Entry 7X6C (electron microscopy, 3.15 A resolution); this record covers chains C and D of the 4 polymer chains in the assembly.

# Chain C (and D)
Name: Short transient receptor potential channel 5
Organism: Homo sapiens
Notes: chain D of this document is another copy of the same molecule, construct and numbering; everything in this record applies to it too
UniProt: Q9UL62 (TRPC5_HUMAN); residues 1-765 here = UniProt positions 1-765
Sequence (773 residues; row label = number of the first residue in the row):
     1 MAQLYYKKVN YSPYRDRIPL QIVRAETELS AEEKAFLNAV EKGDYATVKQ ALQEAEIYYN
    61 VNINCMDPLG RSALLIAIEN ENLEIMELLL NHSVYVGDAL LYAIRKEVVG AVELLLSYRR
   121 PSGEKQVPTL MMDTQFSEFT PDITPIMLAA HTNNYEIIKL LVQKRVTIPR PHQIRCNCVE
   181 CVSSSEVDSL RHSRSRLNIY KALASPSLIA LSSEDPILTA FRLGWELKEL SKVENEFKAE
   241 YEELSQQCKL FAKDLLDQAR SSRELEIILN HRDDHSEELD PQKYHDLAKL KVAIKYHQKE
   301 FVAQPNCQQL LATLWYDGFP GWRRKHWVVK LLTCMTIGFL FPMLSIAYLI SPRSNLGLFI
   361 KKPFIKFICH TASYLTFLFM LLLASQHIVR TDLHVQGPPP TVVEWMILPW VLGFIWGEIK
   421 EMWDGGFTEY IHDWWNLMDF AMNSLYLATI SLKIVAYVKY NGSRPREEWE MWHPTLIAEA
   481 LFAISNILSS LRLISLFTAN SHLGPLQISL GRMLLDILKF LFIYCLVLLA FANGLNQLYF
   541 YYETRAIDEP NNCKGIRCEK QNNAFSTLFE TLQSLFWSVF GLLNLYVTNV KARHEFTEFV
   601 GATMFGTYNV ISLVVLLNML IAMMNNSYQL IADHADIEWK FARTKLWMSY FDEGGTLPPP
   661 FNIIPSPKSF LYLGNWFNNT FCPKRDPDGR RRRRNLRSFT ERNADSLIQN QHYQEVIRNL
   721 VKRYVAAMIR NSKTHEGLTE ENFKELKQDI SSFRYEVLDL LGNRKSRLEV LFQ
Disordered / not traced: 1-16, 119-134, 274-285, 666-704, 759-773
Sequence notes: expression tag (766-773)
Disulfide bonds: Cys553-Cys558
Metal / ion sites: Zn2+: His172, Cys176, Cys178, Cys181; Ca2+: Glu418, Asn436, Asp439
Ligand contacts:
  - phosphatidylethanolamine (PTY), molecule 1: Asp433, Trp434, Trp435, Met438, Ala441, Ile484, Ile487, Leu488, Leu491, Ile494, Gln507, Leu510, Gly511, Leu514
  - phosphatidylethanolamine (PTY), molecule 2: Val600, Thr603, Met604, Thr607, Ile611
  - YZY ((2S)-2-(hexadecanoyloxy)-3-hydroxypropyl (9Z)-octadec-9-enoate), molecule 1: Leu491, Ile494, Leu510, Leu514, Leu521, Tyr524, Cys525, Leu528, Phe569, Leu572, Gln573, Phe576, Trp577
  - YZY, molecule 2: Val527, Phe599, Ala602, Thr603, Gly606, Thr607, Val610, Ile611, Val615
Swiss-Prot annotation at these positions:
  - binding site (Zn(2+)): His172, Cys176, Cys178, Cys181
  - binding site (Ca(2+)): Glu418, Glu421, Asn436, Asp439
  - glycosylation: Asn461 (N-linked (GlcNAc...) asparagine)
  - natural variant: Lys34 (deletion: Found in a patient with mental disorder and obesity), Thr134 (T134M: Found in a patient with mental disorder and obesity; uncertain significance), Pro667 (P667T: Found in a patient with severe delayed speech, autism spectrum and Gilles de la Tourette disorders), Tyr672 (Y672H: Found in a patient with mental disorder and obesity; uncertain significance), Leu738 (L738I: Found in a patient with mental disorder and obesity; uncertain significance)
From the paper describing this entry:
  - mutagenesis - K228A, K232A, K299A, R512A, K645A: decreased signaling in response to PIP2

# Interface between chain C and chain D
Pairs across the interface (161; chain C residue first):
  Tyr155(C) with Leu69(D), hydrophobic
  Val162(C) with Leu20(D); Ile22(D), hydrophobic
  Gln163(C) with Ile22(D)
  Arg165(C) with Leu20(D); Gln21(D)
  Val166(C) with Leu20(D)
  Thr167(C) with Arg17(D), hydrogen bond; Ile18(D)
  Ile168(C) with Arg17(D); Ile18(D), hydrogen bond (backbone-backbone); Leu20(D), hydrophobic
  Arg170(C) with Arg17(D); Ile18(D)
  Leu208(C) with Leu20(D), hydrophobic
  Ile209(C) with Arg24(D)
  Ala210(C) with Arg24(D), hydrogen bond (backbone-side chain)
  Leu211(C) with Gln21(D); Ile22(D); Val23(D), hydrogen bond (backbone-backbone)
  Ser212(C) with Leu20(D); Gln21(D); Val23(D)
  Ser213(C) with Val23(D); Arg24(D), hydrogen bond (backbone-side chain)
  Glu214(C) with Val23(D); Arg24(D), hydrogen bond (backbone-side chain)
  Pro216(C) with Arg24(D)
  Ala259(C) with Leu190(D)
  Arg260(C) with Ser137(D), hydrogen bond (side chain-backbone); Glu138(D), hydrogen bond (side chain-backbone); Phe139(D); Thr140(D); Leu190(D); Arg191(D)
  Ser261(C) with Asp188(D), hydrogen bond; Leu190(D); Arg191(D)
  Ser262(C) with Asp188(D), hydrogen bond (backbone-side chain); Leu190(D)
  Pro305(C) with Phe237(D), hydrophobic
  Asn306(C) with Leu190(D); Phe237(D)
  Gln308(C) with Glu236(D)
  Gln309(C) with Ser193(D), hydrogen bond; Glu234(D); Phe237(D)
  Arg323(C) with Val233(D); Glu234(D), salt bridge
  Arg324(C) with Arg175(D); Cys176(D); Asn177(D)
  Leu381(C) with Asn533(D); Gln537(D)
  Leu382(C) with Asn533(D); Leu568(D), hydrophobic
  Ser385(C) with Asn536(D), hydrogen bond; Gln537(D)
  Arg390(C) with Phe540(D)
  Leu393(C) with Tyr541(D), hydrophobic
  Arg466(C) with Tyr541(D); Tyr542(D); His594(D), hydrogen bond (backbone-side chain)
  Glu467(C) with Ala592(D)
  Trp469(C) with His594(D)
  Met471(C) with Glu595(D); Phe596(D)
  Trp472(C) with Phe596(D), hydrophobic
  Leu476(C) with Tyr542(D); His594(D)
  Ile477(C) with Phe596(D), hydrophobic
  Glu479(C) with Tyr541(D)
  Ala480(C) with Leu538(D), hydrophobic; Phe596(D), hydrophobic
  Phe482(C) with Gln537(D)
  Ala483(C) with Gly534(D); Gln537(D); Leu538(D), hydrophobic; Met604(D), hydrophobic
  Ile484(C) with Met604(D), hydrophobic
  Asn486(C) with Asn533(D); Gln537(D), hydrogen bond
  Ile487(C) with Ala530(D); Phe531(D), hydrophobic; Gly534(D); Met604(D), hydrophobic
  Ser490(C) with Leu526(D); Ala530(D); Asn533(D)
  Leu491(C) with Val527(D), hydrophobic; Ala530(D), hydrophobic; Phe531(D), hydrophobic
  Ile494(C) with Leu526(D), hydrophobic
  Phe497(C) with Ile523(D), hydrophobic; Leu526(D), hydrophobic
  His502(C) with Lys519(D)
  Leu506(C) with Lys519(D); Ile523(D), hydrophobic; Met619(D); Met623(D), hydrophobic
  Leu510(C) with Met619(D), hydrophobic
  Met513(C) with Met619(D), hydrophobic
  Ile556(C) with Leu585(D)
  Arg557(C) with Tyr586(D); Thr588(D); Asn589(D); Glu598(D), salt bridge; Ala602(D)
  Cys558(C) with Tyr586(D)
  Glu559(C) with Lys560(D); Tyr586(D)
  Phe569(C) with Phe599(D), hydrophobic
  Phe576(C) with Gly606(D); Val610(D), hydrophobic
  Trp577(C) with Leu585(D), hydrophobic; Ala602(D); Phe605(D), hydrophobic; Gly606(D); Asn609(D)
  Phe580(C) with Asn609(D); Val610(D), hydrophobic
  Leu582(C) with Leu583(D)
  Leu620(C) with Val614(D), hydrophobic
  Ile621(C) with Asn618(D); Ile621(D), hydrophobic
  Met624(C) with Asn618(D); Met619(D)
  Asn625(C) with Ala622(D); Asn625(D)
  Tyr628(C) with Ala622(D); Met623(D); Asn626(D)
  Gln629(C) with Gln629(D), hydrogen bond
  Lys640(C) with Glu236(D), salt bridge
  Arg643(C) with Glu236(D), salt bridge
  Ile717(C) with Arg24(D)
  Arg718(C) with Arg24(D); Ala25(D); Glu26(D), salt bridge
  Lys722(C) with Phe136(D)
  Arg723(C) with Phe136(D)
  Val725(C) with Leu69(D), hydrophobic
  Ala726(C) with Phe136(D), hydrophobic; Glu138(D)
  Arg730(C) with Arg105(D)
  His735(C) with His735(D), hydrogen bond; Glu736(D)
  Thr739(C) with Phe743(D)
  Asn742(C) with Glu740(D), hydrogen bond; Phe743(D)
  Phe743(C) with Phe743(D), hydrophobic
  Glu745(C) with Lys747(D), salt bridge
  Leu746(C) with Phe743(D), hydrophobic; Lys747(D)
  Asp749(C) with Ile750(D); Arg754(D), salt bridge
  Ile750(C) with Ile750(D), hydrophobic
  Phe753(C) with Phe753(D), hydrophobic; Arg754(D); Val757(D), hydrophobic
  Glu756(C) with Leu758(D)
Other interface residues (no listed pair), chain C (104 interface residues in all): Ile146, Lys159, Pro169, Pro171, Leu203, Asp215, Ala384, Gln386, Glu470, Leu493, Leu503, Leu514, Gln573, Leu617, Ala632, Gln714, Val757
Other interface residues (no listed pair), chain D (90 interface residues in all): Pro19, Ser189, Asn235, Phe522, Gly581, Thr597, Val600, Leu613, Val615, Thr739, Leu746

# Overview
The interface between chain C and chain D involves 104 residues on one side and 90 on the other, with 17
hydrogen bonds and 7 salt bridges. Among the polar pairs are Arg323(C)-Glu234(D), Arg557(C)-Glu598(D) and
Lys640(C)-Glu236(D). From the paper: K228A, K232A and K299A of chain C, among others, reduce signaling in
response to PIP2; 5 substitutions were tested in all.
Chain C and chain D are both Short transient receptor potential channel 5 (Homo sapiens); the structure,
Cryo-EM structure of the human TRPC5 ion channel in lipid nanodiscs, class1, was determined by electron
microscopy together with 8GVW, 8GVX and 7X6I from the same study.
